9CPC - chains 3L and 3M of the 377 polymer chains in the assembly; structure by electron microscopy, 3.65 A resolution.

Chain 3L (and 3M):
Name: Tektin
Source organism: Sus scrofa
Notes: chain 3M of this document is another copy of the same molecule, construct and numbering; everything in this record applies to it too
UniProtKB: A0A8D0ZEV6 (A0A8D0ZEV6_PIG); residues 1-430 here = UniProt positions 1-430
Amino-acid sequence (430 residues; numbered 1 to 430; the number before each row is that of its first residue):
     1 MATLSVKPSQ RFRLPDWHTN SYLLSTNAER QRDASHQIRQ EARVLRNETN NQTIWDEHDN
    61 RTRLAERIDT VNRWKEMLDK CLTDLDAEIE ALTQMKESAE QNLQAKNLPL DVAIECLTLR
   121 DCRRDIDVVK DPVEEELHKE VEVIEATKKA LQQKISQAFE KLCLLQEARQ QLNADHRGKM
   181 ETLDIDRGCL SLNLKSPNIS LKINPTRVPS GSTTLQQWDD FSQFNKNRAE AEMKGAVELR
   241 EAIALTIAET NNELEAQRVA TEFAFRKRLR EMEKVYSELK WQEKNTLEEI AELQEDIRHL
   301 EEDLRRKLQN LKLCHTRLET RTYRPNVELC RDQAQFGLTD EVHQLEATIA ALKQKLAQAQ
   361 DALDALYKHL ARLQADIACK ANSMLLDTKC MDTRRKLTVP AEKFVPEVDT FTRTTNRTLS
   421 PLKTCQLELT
Not modelled in the structure: 1-3, 401-430 (chain 3M: 1-2, 75-177, 220-430)

Chain 3L / chain 3M interface:
Contacting residue pairs - 133 pairs, chain 3L then chain 3M:
  L117(3L) - L4(3M)  hydrophobic
  D121(3L) - K7(3M)
  D121(3L) - R11(3M)  salt bridge
  R123(3L) - K7(3M)  hydrogen bond (backbone-side chain)
  I126(3L) - F12(3M)  hydrophobic
  I126(3L) - D16(3M)
  I126(3L) - W17(3M)  hydrophobic
  I126(3L) - N20(3M)
  D127(3L) - W17(3M)  hydrogen bond
  V128(3L) - Q10(3M)
  V128(3L) - R11(3M)
  V128(3L) - F12(3M)  hydrogen bond (backbone-backbone)
  V129(3L) - F12(3M)
  V129(3L) - R13(3M)
  V129(3L) - L14(3M)
  V129(3L) - W17(3M)  hydrophobic
  K130(3L) - R11(3M)  hydrogen bond (side chain-backbone)
  K130(3L) - F12(3M)  hydrogen bond (backbone-backbone)
  K130(3L) - R13(3M)
  K130(3L) - L14(3M)
  D131(3L) - L14(3M)
  P132(3L) - L14(3M)
  H138(3L) - L4(3M)
  R268(3L) - L14(3M)
  R268(3L) - W17(3M)
  E271(3L) - W17(3M)
  M272(3L) - W17(3M)  hydrophobic
  V275(3L) - W17(3M)  hydrophobic
  V275(3L) - S21(3M)
  E278(3L) - S25(3M)  hydrogen bond
  L279(3L) - L24(3M)  hydrophobic
  Q282(3L) - S25(3M)  hydrogen bond
  Q282(3L) - R32(3M)
  N285(3L) - R32(3M)
  T286(3L) - R32(3M)
  E289(3L) - R32(3M)
  E289(3L) - S35(3M)  hydrogen bond
  E289(3L) - H36(3M)
  E289(3L) - R39(3M)  salt bridge
  E292(3L) - R39(3M)  salt bridge
  L293(3L) - S35(3M)
  L293(3L) - R39(3M)
  D296(3L) - R39(3M)
  D296(3L) - R43(3M)
  D296(3L) - R46(3M)  salt bridge
  H299(3L) - R46(3M)
  L300(3L) - R46(3M)
  D303(3L) - R46(3M)
  D303(3L) - T49(3M)
  D303(3L) - N50(3M)  hydrogen bond
  R306(3L) - N50(3M)  hydrogen bond
  K307(3L) - T49(3M)  hydrogen bond (side chain-backbone)
  K307(3L) - N50(3M)
  K307(3L) - T53(3M)  hydrogen bond
  Q309(3L) - I199(3M)
  N310(3L) - T53(3M)
  K312(3L) - I199(3M)
  K312(3L) - S200(3M)
  K312(3L) - L201(3M)
  L313(3L) - N193(3M)
  L313(3L) - L194(3M)
  L313(3L) - I199(3M)
  H315(3L) - L201(3M)
  H315(3L) - K202(3M)
  H315(3L) - P205(3M)
  T316(3L) - I199(3M)
  T316(3L) - S200(3M)
  T316(3L) - K202(3M)
  R317(3L) - E57(3M)  salt bridge
  R317(3L) - R61(3M)
  R317(3L) - C189(3M)  hydrogen bond (side chain-backbone)
  R317(3L) - L192(3M)  hydrogen bond (side chain-backbone)
  L318(3L) - P205(3M)
  E319(3L) - K202(3M)
  E319(3L) - R207(3M)  salt bridge
  T320(3L) - I185(3M)
  T320(3L) - C189(3M)
  R321(3L) - L64(3M)
  R321(3L) - R67(3M)
  R321(3L) - D186(3M)  salt bridge
  R321(3L) - C189(3M)
  T322(3L) - R207(3M)
  T322(3L) - P209(3M)
  Y323(3L) - I185(3M)
  N326(3L) - G211(3M)
  V327(3L) - T213(3M)  hydrogen bond (backbone-side chain)
  E328(3L) - G178(3M)
  E328(3L) - T182(3M)
  E328(3L) - W218(3M)
  L329(3L) - P209(3M)  hydrophobic
  L329(3L) - G211(3M)
  L329(3L) - S212(3M)
  L329(3L) - T213(3M)  hydrogen bond (backbone-backbone)
  C330(3L) - R67(3M)
  C330(3L) - T213(3M)  hydrogen bond (side chain-backbone)
  C330(3L) - T214(3M)
  C330(3L) - L215(3M)
  R331(3L) - V208(3M)
  R331(3L) - T213(3M)  hydrogen bond (backbone-backbone)
  R331(3L) - L215(3M)
  D332(3L) - R67(3M)  salt bridge
  D332(3L) - L215(3M)
  Q333(3L) - R63(3M)
  Q333(3L) - L215(3M)
  A334(3L) - L64(3M)  hydrophobic
  G337(3L) - N60(3M)
  G337(3L) - R63(3M)
  L338(3L) - N60(3M)
  T339(3L) - T206(3M)
  E341(3L) - E57(3M)
  E341(3L) - N60(3M)  hydrogen bond
  H343(3L) - T206(3M)
  L345(3L) - T53(3M)
  T348(3L) - T49(3M)
  A351(3L) - L45(3M)
  L352(3L) - L45(3M)  hydrophobic
  L352(3L) - T49(3M)
  K355(3L) - E41(3M)  salt bridge
  K355(3L) - A42(3M)
  K355(3L) - L45(3M)
  Q358(3L) - I38(3M)
  A365(3L) - Q31(3M)  hydrogen bond (backbone-side chain)
  L366(3L) - Q31(3M)
  L366(3L) - S35(3M)
  K368(3L) - Q31(3M)
  H369(3L) - L24(3M)  hydrogen bond (side chain-backbone)
  H369(3L) - N27(3M)
  H369(3L) - A28(3M)  hydrogen bond (side chain-backbone)
  H369(3L) - Q31(3M)
  R372(3L) - L24(3M)
  L373(3L) - L24(3M)  hydrophobic
  D376(3L) - L24(3M)
  K380(3L) - W17(3M)
Also at the interface, not in a pair above, chain 3L (78 interface residues in all): C122, V141, L311, R324, P325, Q335, Q344, A359
Also at the interface, not in a pair above, chain 3M (65 interface residues in all): S5, V6, E29, D56, E181, N198, I203

In short:
78 residues of chain 3L and 65 residues of chain 3M are in contact; the contacts include 22 hydrogen bonds and
9 salt bridges. Among the polar pairs are D121(3L)-R11(3M), E289(3L)-R39(3M) and E292(3L)-R39(3M).
Chain 3L and chain 3M are both Tektin (Sus scrofa); the structure, Atomic model of porcine brain ventricles
cilia doublet microtubule (48-nm periodicity), was determined by electron microscopy, deposited together with
9CPB.
